Entry 7ZMK (X-ray diffraction, 3.40 A resolution); this record covers chains A and R of the 24 polymer chains in the assembly.

[Chain A (and R)]
Name: Microfibril-associated glycoprotein 4
From: Homo sapiens
Notes: chain R of this document is another copy of the same molecule, construct and numbering; everything in this record applies to it too
Reference sequence: P55083 (MFAP4_HUMAN); residues -20 to 234 here correspond to UniProt positions 1-255 (UniProt number = residue number + 21)
Amino-acid sequence (255 residues; numbered -20 to 234; the number before each row is that of its first residue; numbers below 1 keep their minus sign (Met-20 is residue -20)):
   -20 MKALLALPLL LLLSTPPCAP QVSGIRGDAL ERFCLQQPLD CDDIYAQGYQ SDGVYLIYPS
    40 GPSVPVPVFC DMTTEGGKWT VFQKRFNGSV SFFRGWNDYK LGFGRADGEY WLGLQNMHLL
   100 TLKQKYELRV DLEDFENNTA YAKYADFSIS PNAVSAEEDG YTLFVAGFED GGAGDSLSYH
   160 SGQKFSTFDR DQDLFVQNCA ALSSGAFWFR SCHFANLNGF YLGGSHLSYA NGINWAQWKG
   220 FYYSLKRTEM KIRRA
Not modelled in the structure: -20 to 13 (chain R: -20 to 15)
Curated features (UniProtKB/Swiss-Prot):
  - motif: Arg5 to Asp7 (Cell attachment site)
  - glycosylation (N-linked (GlcNAc...) asparagine): Asn66, Asn116
Ligand contacts: Ca2+ (CA): Asp170, Asp172, Phe174, Val175, Gln176, Asn177

[How chain A and chain R interact]
Contacting residue pairs (27; chain A residue first):
  Ser39(A) - Pro41(R)
  Ser39(A) - Ser42(R)
  Leu101(A) - Leu35(R)
  Leu101(A) - Pro44(R)
  Leu101(A) - Pro46(R)  hydrophobic
  Lys102(A) - Leu35(R)
  Lys102(A) - Pro44(R)
  Pro130(A) - Arg84(R)  hydrogen bond (backbone-side chain)
  Asn131(A) - Val33(R)
  Asn131(A) - Pro46(R)
  Asn131(A) - Arg84(R)
  Asn131(A) - Ala85(R)  hydrogen bond (backbone-backbone)
  Asn131(A) - Asp86(R)  hydrogen bond
  Ala132(A) - Pro46(R)
  Ala132(A) - Gly83(R)
  Val133(A) - Val45(R)  hydrophobic
  Val133(A) - Gly81(R)
  Val133(A) - Phe82(R)
  Val133(A) - Gly83(R)  hydrogen bond (backbone-backbone)
  Val133(A) - Trp90(R)
  Val133(A) - Leu91(R)
  Ser134(A) - Gly81(R)
  Glu137(A) - Arg73(R)  salt bridge
  Glu137(A) - Phe82(R)
  Glu137(A) - Gly83(R)  hydrogen bond (side chain-backbone)
  Asp138(A) - Arg84(R)  salt bridge
  Thr141(A) - Arg84(R)
Interface residues without a listed pair, chain A (16 interface residues in all): Pro38, Gly40, Pro41, Leu98, Ser129
Interface residues without a listed pair, chain R (20 interface residues in all): Tyr37, Val43, Asp77, Leu80

[Overview]
16 residues of chain A and 20 residues of chain R are in contact; the contacts include 5 hydrogen bonds and 2
salt bridges. Among the polar pairs are Glu137(A)-Arg73(R), Asp138(A)-Arg84(R) and Pro130(A)-Arg84(R). Bound
to chain A: Ca2+.
Chain A and chain R are both Microfibril-associated glycoprotein 4 (Homo sapiens); the structure, Structure of
human MFAP4 in complex with the Fab fragment of the AS0326 monoclonal antibody, was determined by X-ray
diffraction.
